PDB entry 5Z7I | X-ray diffraction, 1.60 A resolution | chains A and D of the 3 polymer chains in the assembly

[Chain A]
Molecule: Cell cycle regulatory protein GcrA
Source organism: Caulobacter crescentus (strain NA1000 / CB15N)
Reference sequence: A0A0H3C9J4 (A0A0H3C9J4_CAUCN); numbering as in UniProt (aligned over 1-45)
Chain sequence (49 residues; each row starts with the number of its first residue; numbers below 1 keep their minus sign (Gly-3 is residue -3)):
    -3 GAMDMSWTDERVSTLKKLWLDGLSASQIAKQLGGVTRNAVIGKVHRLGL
Unresolved in the structure: -3 to 0
Differences from the reference sequence: expression tag (-3 to 0)
From the paper describing this entry:
  - mutagenesis - R33A/R42A, R33W, N34A/I37A, I37E, I37W, G38W, G38Y, K39A, K39A/R42A, R42A: decreased growth
  - mutagenesis - W3A, W15A: decreased stability

[Chain D]
Molecule: 11-nt DNA strand
Sequence (11 nucleotides; each row starts with the number of its first residue):
     1 CCCTGATTCGC

[How chain A and chain D interact]
Contacting residue pairs (14):
  Trp15(A) - DG5(D)  phosphate contact
  Ser20(A) - DT4(D)  hydrogen bond to the phosphate
  Ser20(A) - DG5(D)  phosphate contact
  Ala21(A) - DG5(D)  hydrogen bond to the phosphate
  Ser22(A) - DT4(D)  hydrogen bond to the phosphate
  Arg33(A) - DT4(D)  base contact
  Arg33(A) - DG5(D)  hydrogen bond to the base
  Arg33(A) - DA6(D)  base contact
  Asn34(A) - DA6(D)  base contact
  Ile37(A) - DG5(D)  base contact
  Ile37(A) - DA6(D)  base contact
  Ile37(A) - DT7(D)  base contact
  His41(A) - DA6(D)  salt bridge to the phosphate
  His41(A) - DT7(D)  salt bridge to the phosphate
Also at the interface, not in a pair above, chain A (10 interface residues in all): Leu19, Lys26
Also at the interface, not in a pair above, chain D (5 interface residues in all): DC3

[In short]
10 residues of chain A face 5 of chain D across their interface; the contacts include 4 hydrogen bonds and 2
salt bridges. Polar pairs include Arg33(A)-DG5(D), Ser20(A)-DT4(D) and Ala21(A)-DG5(D). The paper reports that
R33A/R42A, R33W and N34A/I37A of chain A, among others, reduce growth; W3A and W15A of chain A reduce
stability; 12 substitutions were tested in all.
Chain A is Cell cycle regulatory protein GcrA (Caulobacter crescentus (strain NA1000 / CB15N)) and chain D is
an 11-nt DNA strand; the structure, Caulobacter crescentus GcrA DNA-binding domain(DBD)in complex with
unmethylated dsDNA, was determined by X-ray diffraction (same publication as 5YIU, 5YIV and 5YIW).
